PDB entry 2XE0 | X-ray diffraction, 2.31 A resolution | chains A and C of the 4 polymer chains in the assembly

Chain A:
Name: I-crei V2V3 variant
Source organism: Chlamydomonas reinhardtii
Sequence (152 residues; numbered 2 to 153; the number before each row is that of its first residue):
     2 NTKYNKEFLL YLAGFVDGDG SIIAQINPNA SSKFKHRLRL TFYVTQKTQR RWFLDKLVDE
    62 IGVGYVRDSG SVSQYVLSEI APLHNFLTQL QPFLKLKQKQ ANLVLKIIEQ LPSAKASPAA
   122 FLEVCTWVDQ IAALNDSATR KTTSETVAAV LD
Bound ions: Mg2+ site 1: Gly-19 (shared with 1 residue of chain B; DC515(C) of chain C; 1 residue of chain D); Mg2+ site 2: Asp-20 (shared with 1 residue of chain B; DC514(C), DC515(C) of chain C; 2 residues of chain D)
Reported in the primary citation:
  - Mg2+ coordination: Gly-19
  - catalytic residues: Asp-20
  - mutagenesis - G19S: decreased catalytic activity on LL and RR DNA targets
  - mutagenesis - G19S: increased catalytic activity on LR target
  - conformationally variable residues (loop rearrangement): Arg-68 to Ser-79

Chain C:
Molecule: 24-nt DNA strand
Sequence (24 nucleotides; each row starts with the number of its first residue):
   501 TTGTTCTCAG GTACCTCAGC CAGA
Bound ions: Mg2+ site 1: DC514, DC515 (shared with Asp-20(A) of chain A; 1 residue of chain B; 2 residues of chain D); Mg2+ site 2: DC514 (shared with Asp-20(A) of chain A; 1 residue of chain B; 1 residue of chain D); Mg2+ site 3: DC515 (shared with Gly-19(A) of chain A; 1 residue of chain B; 1 residue of chain D)

Chain A / chain C interface:
Contacting residue pairs (40):
  Gly-19(A) with DC515(C), phosphate contact
  Asp-20(A) with DC514(C), phosphate contact; DC515(C), phosphate contact
  Gly-21(A) with DC515(C), sugar contact; DT516(C), phosphate contact
  Ser-22(A) with DC515(C), sugar contact; DT516(C), hydrogen bond to the phosphate
  Ile-24(A) with DT516(C), base contact; DC517(C), phosphate contact
  Gln-26(A) with DC517(C), base contact; DA518(C), base contact
  Arg-38(A) with DC521(C), base contact
  Arg-40(A) with DG519(C), base contact; DC520(C), base contact
  Tyr-44(A) with DT516(C), base contact; DC517(C), hydrogen bond to the base
  Thr-46(A) with DC514(C), sugar contact; DC515(C), base contact
  Gln-47(A) with DC514(C), hydrogen bond to the phosphate
  Lys-48(A) with DA513(C), salt bridge to the phosphate; DC514(C), hydrogen bond to the phosphate
  Arg-51(A) with DC514(C), salt bridge to the phosphate
  Val-73(A) with DC514(C), base contact
  Gln-75(A) with DC515(C), base contact; DT516(C), hydrogen bond to the base
  Lys-98(A) with DT516(C), salt bridge to the phosphate
  Ala-133(A) with DC517(C), phosphate contact
  Asn-136(A) with DT516(C), phosphate contact; DC517(C), hydrogen bond to the phosphate
  Asp-137(A) with DT516(C), hydrogen bond to the phosphate
  Ser-138(A) with DT516(C), phosphate contact; DC517(C), hydrogen bond to the phosphate
  Thr-140(A) with DC517(C), sugar contact; DA518(C), sugar contact
  Arg-141(A) with DC517(C), phosphate contact; DA518(C), phosphate contact
  Lys-142(A) with DC517(C), phosphate contact; DA518(C), hydrogen bond to the phosphate; DG519(C), salt bridge to the phosphate
  Thr-143(A) with DA518(C), hydrogen bond to the phosphate
Other interface residues (no listed pair), chain A (29 interface residues in all): Ile-23, Ala-25, Asn-28, Pro-29, Arg-68

Overview:
29 residues of chain A and 9 residues of chain C are in contact; the contacts include 10 hydrogen bonds and 4
salt bridges. Polar contacts include Tyr-44(A)/DC517(C), Gln-75(A)/DT516(C) and Ser-22(A)/DT516(C). The paper
reports the catalytic residue Asp-20(A); G19S of chain A reduces catalytic activity on LL and RR DNA targets.
Chain A is I-crei V2V3 variant (Chlamydomonas reinhardtii) and chain C is a 24-nt DNA strand; the structure,
Molecular basis of engineered meganuclease targeting of the endogenous human RAG1 locus, was determined by
X-ray diffraction, deposited together with 3MX9, 3MXA and 3MXB.
